5JZG - chains A and C of the 3 polymer chains in the assembly; structure by electron microscopy, 3.16 A resolution.

[Chain A]
Name: Capsid protein VP1
Organism: Rhinovirus C
UniProtKB: E5D8F2 (E5D8F2_9ENTO); residues 1-279 here correspond to UniProt positions 568-846 (UniProt number = residue number + 567)
Sequence (279 residues; each row starts with the number of its first residue):
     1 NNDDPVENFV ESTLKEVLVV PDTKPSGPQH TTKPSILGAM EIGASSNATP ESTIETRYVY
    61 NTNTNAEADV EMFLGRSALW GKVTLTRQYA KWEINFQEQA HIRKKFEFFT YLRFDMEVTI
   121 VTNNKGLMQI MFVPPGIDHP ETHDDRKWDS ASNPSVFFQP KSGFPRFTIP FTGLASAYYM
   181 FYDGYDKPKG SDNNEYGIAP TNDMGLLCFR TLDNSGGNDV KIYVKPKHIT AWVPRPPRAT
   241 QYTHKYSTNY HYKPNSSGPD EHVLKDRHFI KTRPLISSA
Not modelled in the structure: 1-53
Differences from the reference sequence: engineered mutation K125 (Thr692 in E5D8F2)
Swiss-Prot annotation at these positions:
  - site: A279 (Cleavage)

[Chain C]
Name: Capsid protein VP0
Organism: Rhinovirus C
UniProtKB: E5D8F2 (E5D8F2_9ENTO); residues 1-331 here correspond to UniProt positions 2-332 (UniProt number = residue number + 1)
Sequence (331 residues; row label = number of the first residue in the row):
     1 GAQVSRQNNG THENGVTASN GSVIKYFNIN YYKDSASSGL SRQDFSQDPS KFTQPLVDTL
    61 TNPALMSPSV EACGYSDRLK QITIGNSTIT TQDSLHTVLA YGEWPTYLSD IDATSVDKPT
   121 HPETSADRFY TLDSVEWQVG SHGWWWKLPD ALKDMGVFGQ NMYYHSMGRS GFIIHTQCNA
   181 TKFHSGALIV AVIPEHQLAY VGGVKVNVGY DHTHPGQSGH QIRGPSQSND RSGGKPDEDP
   241 LFNCNGTLLG NITIFPHQII NLRTNNSSTI VVPYINCVPM DNMLKHNNLS LVIIPLVPLR
   301 PGSSGINSVP ITVTIAPYKS EFSGAMEAQR Q
Not modelled in the structure: 6-21, 51-58, 79-80, 92-93
Swiss-Prot annotation at these positions:
  - site (Cleavage): M66, S67, Q331
  - lipidation: G1 (N-myristoyl glycine)

[How chain A and chain C interact]
Residue-residue contacts (140):
  I54(A) - Q3(C)  hydrogen bond (backbone-side chain)
  I54(A) - F27(C)
  E55(A) - Q3(C)
  E55(A) - Y26(C)
  E55(A) - F27(C)
  E55(A) - N28(C)  hydrogen bond (backbone-backbone)
  T56(A) - K25(C)
  T56(A) - Y26(C)  hydrogen bond (backbone-backbone)
  R57(A) - K25(C)
  R57(A) - Y26(C)  hydrogen bond (backbone-backbone)
  R57(A) - N28(C)
  R57(A) - D44(C)  salt bridge
  R57(A) - F45(C)
  Y58(A) - I24(C)
  Y58(A) - K25(C)
  Y58(A) - Q43(C)
  Y58(A) - D44(C)
  Y58(A) - F45(C)  hydrogen bond (backbone-backbone)
  Y58(A) - S46(C)
  Y58(A) - Q47(C)
  Y58(A) - D48(C)
  Y58(A) - P49(C)
  V59(A) - I24(C)  hydrogen bond (backbone-backbone)
  V59(A) - Y26(C)  hydrophobic
  V59(A) - Q43(C)
  V59(A) - F45(C)
  V59(A) - P49(C)
  Y60(A) - S22(C)
  Y60(A) - V23(C)  hydrophobic
  Y60(A) - I24(C)
  Y60(A) - F45(C)  hydrophobic
  Y60(A) - P49(C)
  N61(A) - S22(C)  hydrogen bond (backbone-backbone)
  E71(A) - L40(C)
  E71(A) - S41(C)  hydrogen bond (side chain-backbone)
  M72(A) - L40(C)  hydrophobic
  T110(A) - E195(C)
  Y111(A) - E195(C)  hydrogen bond
  Y111(A) - I275(C)  hydrophobic
  Y111(A) - N276(C)
  Y111(A) - C277(C)  hydrophobic
  D115(A) - A36(C)
  T168(A) - A36(C)
  A175(A) - C277(C)
  S176(A) - C277(C)  hydrogen bond (side chain-backbone)
  A177(A) - C277(C)  hydrophobic
  Y179(A) - N276(C)  hydrogen bond
  Y179(A) - C277(C)
  Y179(A) - V278(C)
  F181(A) - E195(C)
  F181(A) - Q197(C)
  Y182(A) - E195(C)
  Y182(A) - Q197(C)  hydrogen bond (backbone-side chain)
  Y182(A) - D281(C)
  Y182(A) - H286(C)
  D183(A) - K147(C)  salt bridge
  D183(A) - E195(C)  hydrogen bond (backbone-side chain)
  D183(A) - H196(C)
  D183(A) - N287(C)
  D183(A) - S290(C)
  G184(A) - K285(C)
  G184(A) - H286(C)
  Y185(A) - V208(C)  hydrogen bond (side chain-backbone)
  Y185(A) - G209(C)  hydrogen bond (side chain-backbone)
  Y185(A) - Y210(C)  hydrophobic
  Y185(A) - T213(C)  hydrogen bond
  Y185(A) - H214(C)
  Y185(A) - K285(C)  hydrogen bond (backbone-backbone)
  D186(A) - K285(C)  hydrogen bond (backbone-side chain)
  K187(A) - K285(C)
  P188(A) - K285(C)
  K189(A) - Y210(C)
  N194(A) - N207(C)
  N194(A) - Y210(C)
  E195(A) - N207(C)
  Y196(A) - H196(C)
  Y196(A) - Q197(C)
  Y196(A) - L198(C)  hydrogen bond (side chain-backbone)
  Y196(A) - N207(C)
  Y196(A) - V208(C)  hydrophobic
  G197(A) - Q197(C)
  K227(A) - A36(C)  hydrogen bond (side chain-backbone)
  K227(A) - S37(C)
  K227(A) - S38(C)  hydrogen bond (side chain-backbone)
  H228(A) - A36(C)
  H228(A) - S38(C)
  H228(A) - G39(C)  hydrogen bond (side chain-backbone)
  V233(A) - Y101(C)
  V233(A) - P194(C)  hydrophobic
  V233(A) - I275(C)  hydrophobic
  P234(A) - L65(C)  hydrophobic
  P234(A) - I254(C)  hydrophobic
  P234(A) - F255(C)
  R235(A) - P194(C)  hydrogen bond (side chain-backbone)
  R235(A) - E195(C)  hydrogen bond (side chain-backbone)
  R235(A) - N245(C)
  R235(A) - I254(C)
  P236(A) - T247(C)
  P236(A) - N251(C)
  P236(A) - I254(C)
  P236(A) - F255(C)
  P237(A) - T247(C)
  R238(A) - N245(C)  hydrogen bond (side chain-backbone)
  R238(A) - G246(C)
  R238(A) - T247(C)
  A239(A) - G246(C)  hydrogen bond (backbone-backbone)
  A239(A) - L248(C)  hydrophobic
  T240(A) - F242(C)
  T240(A) - G246(C)  hydrogen bond (side chain-backbone)
  H244(A) - G203(C)
  H244(A) - V204(C)
  H244(A) - K205(C)
  K245(A) - K205(C)  hydrogen bond (backbone-side chain)
  Y246(A) - Q197(C)
  T248(A) - Q197(C)
  T248(A) - L198(C)
  T248(A) - A199(C)
  T248(A) - N245(C)  hydrogen bond (side chain-backbone)
  N249(A) - A199(C)
  N249(A) - Y200(C)
  N249(A) - V204(C)
  Y250(A) - D237(C)  hydrogen bond
  Y250(A) - D239(C)
  Y250(A) - F242(C)
  Y250(A) - G246(C)
  H251(A) - Y200(C)
  H251(A) - V201(C)
  H251(A) - G202(C)
  H251(A) - G203(C)
  H251(A) - D237(C)  salt bridge
  K253(A) - G203(C)
  H262(A) - R231(C)
  V263(A) - Q227(C)
  L264(A) - G202(C)
  L264(A) - G203(C)
  L264(A) - Q227(C)
  L264(A) - R231(C)
  D266(A) - F242(C)
  H268(A) - F242(C)
  I270(A) - L248(C)  hydrophobic
Other interface residues (no listed pair), chain A (62 interface residues in all): G75, P170, Y178, G190, K225, P226, S247
Other interface residues (no listed pair), chain C (70 interface residues in all): S5, R42, I193, C244, I252, L289, Q331

[In short]
62 residues of chain A and 70 residues of chain C are in contact, with 30 hydrogen bonds and 3 salt bridges.
Polar pairs include R57(A)-D44(C), D183(A)-K147(C) and H251(A)-D237(C).
Chain A is Capsid protein VP1 and chain C is Capsid protein VP0, both from Rhinovirus C; the structure, CryoEM
structure of the native empty particle of a human rhinovirus C, was determined by electron microscopy,
deposited together with 5K0U.
